Entry 3N96 (X-ray diffraction, 2.75 A resolution); this record covers chains A and G of the 4 polymer chains in the assembly.

== Chain A ==
Protein: Maltose binding protein-CRFR2 alpha
Organism: Homo sapiens
Notes: fragment: extracellular domain
Amino-acid sequence (482 residues; numbered -371 to 110; the number before each row is that of its first residue; numbers below 1 keep their minus sign (Met-371 is residue -371)):
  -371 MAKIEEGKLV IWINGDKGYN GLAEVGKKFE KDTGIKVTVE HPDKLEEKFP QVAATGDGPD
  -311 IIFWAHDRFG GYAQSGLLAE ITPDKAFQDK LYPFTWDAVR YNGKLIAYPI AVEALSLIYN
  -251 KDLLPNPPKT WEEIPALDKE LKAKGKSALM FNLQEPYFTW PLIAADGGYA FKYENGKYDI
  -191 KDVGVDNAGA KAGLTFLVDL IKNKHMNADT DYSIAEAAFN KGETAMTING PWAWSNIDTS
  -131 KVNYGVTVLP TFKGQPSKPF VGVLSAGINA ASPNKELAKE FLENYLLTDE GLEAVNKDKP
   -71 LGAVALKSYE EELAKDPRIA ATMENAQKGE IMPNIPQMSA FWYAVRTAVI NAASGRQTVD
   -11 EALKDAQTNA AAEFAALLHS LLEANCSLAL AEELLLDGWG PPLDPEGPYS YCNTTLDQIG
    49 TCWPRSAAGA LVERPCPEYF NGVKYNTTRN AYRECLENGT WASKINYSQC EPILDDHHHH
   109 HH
Disordered / not traced: -371 to -370, 104-110
Cystine bridges: Cys14-Cys50, Cys40-Cys83, Cys64-Cys98

== Chain G ==
Protein: Urocortin
UniProtKB: P55089 (UCN1_HUMAN); residues 26-41 here correspond to UniProt positions 107-122 (UniProt number = residue number + 81)
Amino-acid sequence (17 residues; numbered 26 to 42; the number before each row is that of its first residue):
    26 SQRERAEQNR IIFDSVX
Disordered / not traced: 26-27
Sequence notes: amidation (42)
Modified residues: NH2 (amino group) at position 42

== How chain A and chain G interact ==
Contacting residue pairs - 26 pairs, chain A then chain G:
  Asp-329(A) - Ile36(G)
  Lys-328(A) - Gln33(G)  hydrogen bond
  Lys-328(A) - Ile37(G)
  Lys-324(A) - Ser40(G)  hydrogen bond
  Asp-163(A) - Glu29(G)
  Arg-16(A) - Arg30(G)
  Gln46(A) - Val41(G)
  Ile47(A) - Phe38(G)  hydrophobic
  Ile47(A) - Val41(G)  hydrophobic
  Phe68(A) - Asn34(G)
  Phe68(A) - Phe38(G)  hydrophobic
  Asn69(A) - Arg30(G)  hydrogen bond (backbone-side chain)
  Val71(A) - Arg30(G)
  Val71(A) - Asn34(G)
  Tyr73(A) - Asn34(G)  hydrogen bond
  Tyr73(A) - Phe38(G)
  Ser91(A) - Val41(G)
  Lys92(A) - Asp39(G)  hydrogen bond (side chain-backbone)
  Lys92(A) - Val41(G)
  Ile93(A) - Val41(G)  hydrogen bond (backbone-backbone)
  Ile93(A) - NH2_42(G)  hydrogen bond (backbone-backbone)
  Tyr95(A) - Phe38(G)  hydrophobic
  Glu99(A) - Arg35(G)  salt bridge
  Pro100(A) - Ala31(G)  hydrophobic
  Pro100(A) - Arg35(G)
  Asp103(A) - Arg28(G)
Also at the interface, not in a pair above, chain A (21 interface residues in all): Ile-22, Gly70, Cys98

== In short ==
21 residues of chain A face 14 of chain G across their interface; the contacts include 7 hydrogen bonds and 1
salt bridge. Among the polar pairs are Glu99(A)-Arg35(G), Lys-328(A)-Gln33(G) and Lys-324(A)-Ser40(G).
Chain A is Maltose binding protein-CRFR2 alpha (Homo sapiens) and chain G is Urocortin; the structure, Crystal
structure of human CRFR2 alpha extracellular domain in complex with Urocortin 1, was determined by X-ray
diffraction.
